8RB9 - chains D and G of the 7 polymer chains in the assembly; structure by electron microscopy, 3.19 A resolution.

[Chain D]
Protein: Ion-translocating oxidoreductase complex subunit D
Organism: Azotobacter vinelandii DJ
Notes: EC 7.-.-.-
Reference sequence: C1DMA5 (C1DMA5_AZOVD); residue numbers follow UniProt; this construct covers 1-366
Chain sequence (366 residues; each row starts with the number of its first residue):
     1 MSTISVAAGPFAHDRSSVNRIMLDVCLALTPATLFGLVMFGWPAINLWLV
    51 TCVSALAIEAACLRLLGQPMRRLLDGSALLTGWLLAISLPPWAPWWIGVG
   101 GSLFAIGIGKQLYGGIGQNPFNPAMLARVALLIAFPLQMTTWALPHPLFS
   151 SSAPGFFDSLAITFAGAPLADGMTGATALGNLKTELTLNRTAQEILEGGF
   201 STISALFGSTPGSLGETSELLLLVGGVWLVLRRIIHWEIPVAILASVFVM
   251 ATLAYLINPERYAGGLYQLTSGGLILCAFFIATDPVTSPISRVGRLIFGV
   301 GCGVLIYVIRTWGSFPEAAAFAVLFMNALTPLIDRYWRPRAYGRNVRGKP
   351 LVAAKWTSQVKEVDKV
Disordered / not traced: 1-4, 354-366
Covalent attachments: flavin mononucleotide (FMN) linked to Thr-177
Ligand contacts:
  - FMN (flavin mononucleotide), molecule 1: Ser-88, Met-125, Arg-128, Leu-132, Trp-142, Ala-178, Leu-179, Gly-180, Ser-213, Glu-216, Gly-272, Gly-273, Leu-276, Cys-277, Ile-281, Phe-315, Pro-316, Glu-317, Ala-318, Ala-319, Ala-320, Phe-321
  - FMN, molecule 2: Leu-132, Thr-140, Thr-184, Phe-315, Pro-316
  - phosphatidylethanolamine (PTY): Cys-62, Leu-65, Leu-66, Leu-103, Gly-107, Ile-108, Gln-111, Leu-112
  - riboflavin (RBF): Ile-21, Met-22, Val-25, Ser-77, Leu-80, Thr-81, Leu-84, Lys-110, Gly-115, Ile-116, Gly-117, Asn-119, Asn-122, Pro-123, Ala-124, Ile-235, Phe-280, Ile-281, Thr-283, Asp-284, Pro-285, Val-286

[Chain G]
Protein: Ion-translocating oxidoreductase complex subunit G
Organism: Azotobacter vinelandii DJ
Notes: EC 7.-.-.-
Reference sequence: C1DMA4 (C1DMA4_AZOVD); residues 1-229 here = UniProt positions 1-229
Chain sequence (229 residues; row label = number of the first residue in the row):
     1 MNDTTMTPAEENAAPAEAAAGKPTLLARLEKWRPMVAYQGLSLGLVCAVV
    51 ALLLLTGNIMTHGTIAEQQMQDRLATLREVLPQSLYDNNPLADSFKVQDA
   101 ELGEVEVLPARLQGKLTAVVFQGRNIGYGGPIEQMMSVDAQGKILGVRVL
   151 THKETPGLADKIEASRSDWIKVFDGLSLENTALDKWKVKKDGGQFDQFAG
   201 ATITPRAVVKTVLQGLQFQARHAEQLKAE
Disordered / not traced: 1-33, 229
Covalent attachments: flavin mononucleotide (FMN) linked to Thr-202
Ligand contacts: FMN (flavin mononucleotide): Tyr-128, Glu-154, Thr-155, Leu-158, Ala-159, Lys-190, Gly-200, Ala-201, Ile-203, Thr-204, Arg-206

[Interface between chain D and chain G]
Contacting residue pairs (5):
  Pro-136(D) with Pro-156(G)
  Leu-137(D) with Leu-158(G), hydrophobic; Ala-199(G)
  Leu-188(D) with Arg-206(G)
  Ser-314(D) with Tyr-128(G), hydrogen bond (backbone-side chain)
Also at the interface, not in a pair above, chain D (8 interface residues in all): Thr-140, Thr-184, Thr-187, Phe-315
Also at the interface, not in a pair above, chain G (8 interface residues in all): Thr-155, Gly-157, Ile-203

[In short]
Chain D and chain G each contribute 8 residues to their interface; the contacts include 1 hydrogen bond. The
hydrogen-bonded pair is Ser-314(D)/Tyr-128(G). Ligands of chain D: phosphatidylethanolamine, riboflavin and
flavin mononucleotide. Flavin mononucleotide is covalently linked to Thr-177(D). Covalently linked flavin
mononucleotide: at Thr-202(G).
Chain D is Ion-translocating oxidoreductase complex subunit D and chain G is Ion-translocating oxidoreductase
complex subunit G, both from Azotobacter vinelandii DJ; the structure, Cryo-EM structure of the
NADH:ferredoxin oxidoreductase RNF from Azotobacter vinelandii, NADH added, was determined by electron
microscopy (same publication as 8RB8, 8RBM, 8RBQ and 8AHX).
